Entry 3AJZ (X-ray diffraction, 1.50 A resolution); this record covers chain A.

Chain A:
Name: Ancestral congerin Con-anc
Sequence (135 residues; numbered -2 to 132; the number before each row is that of its first residue; numbers below 1 keep their minus sign (Met-2 is residue -2)):
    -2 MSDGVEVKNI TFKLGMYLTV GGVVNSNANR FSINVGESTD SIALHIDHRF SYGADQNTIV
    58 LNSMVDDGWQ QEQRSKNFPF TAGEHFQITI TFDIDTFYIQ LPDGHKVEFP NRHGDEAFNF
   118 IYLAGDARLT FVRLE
Disordered / not traced: -2 to 0
What the authors report for this chain:
  - contacts within the chain: Glu3-Lys5
  - self-association interface (contacts with another copy of this molecule); pairs are residue here / residue on that copy: Thr127-Leu131, Val129-Val129
  - binding site for beta-D-galactopyranose: Arg27, His42, Asn59, Glu69
  - binding site for beta-D-glucopyranose: Arg46, Glu69

Summary:
From the paper: a binding site for beta-D-galactopyranose at Arg27, His42 and Asn59 among others; a binding
site for beta-D-glucopyranose at Arg46 and Glu69.
Chain A is Ancestral congerin Con-anc; the structure, Crystal Structure of Ancestral Congerin Con-anc, was
determined by X-ray diffraction together with 3AJY and 3AK0 from the same study.
